PDB entry 5C7O | X-ray diffraction, 1.73 A resolution | chains O and P

# Chain O (and P)
Protein: Glyceraldehyde-3-phosphate dehydrogenase, testis-specific
From: Homo sapiens
Notes: EC 1.2.1.12; chain P of this document is another copy of the same molecule, construct and numbering; everything in this record applies to it too
UniProtKB: O14556 (G3PT_HUMAN); residue numbers follow UniProt; this construct covers 74-407
Chain sequence (335 residues; numbered 74 to 408; the number before each row is that of its first residue):
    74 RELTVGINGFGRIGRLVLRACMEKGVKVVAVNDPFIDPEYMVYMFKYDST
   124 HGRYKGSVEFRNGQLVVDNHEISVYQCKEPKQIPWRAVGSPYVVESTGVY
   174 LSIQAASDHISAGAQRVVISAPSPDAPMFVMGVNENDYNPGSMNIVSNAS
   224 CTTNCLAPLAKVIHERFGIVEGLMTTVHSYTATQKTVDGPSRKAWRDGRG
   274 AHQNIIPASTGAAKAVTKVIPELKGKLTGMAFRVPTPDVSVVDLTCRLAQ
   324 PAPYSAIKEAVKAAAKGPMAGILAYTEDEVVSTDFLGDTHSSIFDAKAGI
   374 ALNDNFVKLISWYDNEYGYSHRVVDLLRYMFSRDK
Modified / non-standard residues: Cys224 (cysteinesulfonic acid; OCS)
Differences from the reference sequence: expression tag (408)
Small-molecule neighbours: NAD (nicotinamide-adenine-dinucleotide): Asn81, Gly82, Phe83, Gly84, Arg85, Ile86, Asn105, Asp106, Pro107, Phe108, Ile109, Cys150, Lys151, Ser169, Thr170, Gly171, Tyr173, Leu174, Ser193, Ala194, Cys224, Thr254, Ala255, Pro263, Asn388, Glu389, Tyr392
UniProt features mapped onto this chain:
  - active site: Cys224 (Nucleophile)
  - binding site (NAD(+)): Arg85, Ile86, Asp106, Lys151, Tyr173, Ser193, Asn388
  - binding site (D-glyceraldehyde 3-phosphate): Ser223 to Thr225, Thr254, Thr283, Gly284, Arg306
  - site: His251 (Activates thiol group during catalysis)
Reported in the primary citation:
  - post-translational modification sites: Cys224
  - binding site for NAD: Lys151, Tyr173, Pro263
  - conformationally variable residues (loop rearrangement): Tyr253 to Gln276
  - catalytic residues: Cys224

# Interface between chain O and chain P
Contacting residue pairs (107; chain O residue first):
  Glu244(O) - Arg320(P)
  Glu244(O) - Leu375(P)
  Glu244(O) - Asn376(P)  hydrogen bond
  Glu244(O) - Phe379(P)
  Gly245(O) - Phe379(P)
  Leu246(O) - Thr318(P)
  Leu246(O) - Phe379(P)  hydrophobic
  Leu246(O) - Val380(P)
  Leu246(O) - Lys381(P)
  Met247(O) - Lys381(P)
  Thr248(O) - Asp316(P)  hydrogen bond
  Thr248(O) - Lys381(P)  hydrogen bond
  Val250(O) - Val250(P)  hydrophobic
  Val250(O) - Ile278(P)
  Trp268(O) - Glu352(P)
  Arg269(O) - Asp351(P)
  Arg269(O) - Glu352(P)  salt bridge
  Arg269(O) - Val353(P)  hydrogen bond (side chain-backbone)
  Arg269(O) - Asp368(P)  salt bridge
  Arg269(O) - Lys370(P)
  Arg269(O) - Ala371(P)
  Arg272(O) - Val354(P)
  Arg272(O) - Thr356(P)
  Arg272(O) - Asp357(P)  salt bridge
  His275(O) - His275(P)
  Gln276(O) - Thr309(P)
  Gln276(O) - Ser355(P)
  Gln276(O) - Thr356(P)
  Asn277(O) - Val354(P)
  Asn277(O) - Ser355(P)  hydrogen bond
  Asn277(O) - Thr356(P)  hydrogen bond
  Ile278(O) - Val250(P)  hydrophobic
  Ile278(O) - Val307(P)  hydrophobic
  Ile278(O) - Thr309(P)
  Ile278(O) - Val312(P)
  Ile278(O) - Val354(P)
  Ile278(O) - Ser355(P)  hydrogen bond (backbone-side chain)
  Ile278(O) - Trp385(P)
  Ile279(O) - Val354(P)  hydrophobic
  Pro280(O) - Val353(P)
  Pro280(O) - Ala371(P)  hydrophobic
  Pro280(O) - Trp385(P)  hydrophobic
  Gly298(O) - Leu375(P)
  Lys299(O) - Leu375(P)
  Leu300(O) - Leu375(P)
  Thr301(O) - Ile373(P)
  Thr301(O) - Leu375(P)
  Gly302(O) - Ile373(P)
  Met303(O) - Ala371(P)
  Met303(O) - Lys381(P)
  Phe305(O) - Val314(P)  hydrophobic
  Phe305(O) - Asp316(P)
  Phe305(O) - Ile383(P)  hydrophobic
  Val307(O) - Ile278(P)  hydrophobic
  Pro308(O) - Pro308(P)
  Pro308(O) - Thr309(P)
  Thr309(O) - Gln276(P)
  Thr309(O) - Ile278(P)
  Thr309(O) - Pro308(P)
  Val312(O) - Ile278(P)
  Val314(O) - Phe305(P)  hydrophobic
  Asp316(O) - Thr248(P)  hydrogen bond
  Asp316(O) - Phe305(P)
  Thr318(O) - Leu246(P)
  Thr318(O) - Thr318(P)
  Thr318(O) - Phe379(P)
  Arg320(O) - Arg320(P)
  Asp351(O) - Arg269(P)
  Glu352(O) - Trp268(P)
  Glu352(O) - Arg269(P)  salt bridge
  Val353(O) - Arg269(P)  hydrogen bond (backbone-side chain)
  Val353(O) - Pro280(P)
  Val354(O) - Arg272(P)
  Val354(O) - Asn277(P)
  Val354(O) - Ile278(P)
  Val354(O) - Ile279(P)  hydrophobic
  Ser355(O) - Asn277(P)  hydrogen bond
  Ser355(O) - Ile278(P)  hydrogen bond (side chain-backbone)
  Thr356(O) - Arg272(P)
  Thr356(O) - Gln276(P)
  Thr356(O) - Asn277(P)  hydrogen bond
  Asp357(O) - Arg272(P)  salt bridge
  Asp368(O) - Arg269(P)  salt bridge
  Lys370(O) - Arg269(P)
  Ala371(O) - Arg269(P)
  Ala371(O) - Met303(P)
  Ile373(O) - Thr301(P)
  Ile373(O) - Gly302(P)
  Leu375(O) - Glu244(P)
  Leu375(O) - Gly298(P)
  Leu375(O) - Lys299(P)
  Leu375(O) - Leu300(P)
  Leu375(O) - Thr301(P)
  Asn376(O) - Glu244(P)  hydrogen bond
  Phe379(O) - Glu244(P)
  Phe379(O) - Gly245(P)
  Phe379(O) - Leu246(P)  hydrophobic
  Phe379(O) - Thr318(P)
  Phe379(O) - Phe379(P)  hydrophobic
  Val380(O) - Leu246(P)
  Lys381(O) - Leu246(P)
  Lys381(O) - Met247(P)
  Lys381(O) - Thr248(P)  hydrogen bond
  Lys381(O) - Met303(P)
  Ile383(O) - Phe305(P)  hydrophobic
  Trp385(O) - Ile278(P)
  Trp385(O) - Pro280(P)  hydrophobic
Interface residues without a listed pair, chain O (49 interface residues in all): Ala374
Interface residues without a listed pair, chain P (49 interface residues in all): Ala374

# In short
The chain O/chain P interface involves 49 residues from each chain; the contacts include 14 hydrogen bonds and
6 salt bridges. Polar pairs include Arg269(O)-Glu352(P), Arg269(O)-Asp368(P) and Arg272(O)-Asp357(P). Bound to
chain O: NAD. The paper reports the catalytic residue Cys224(O); a binding site for NAD at Lys151(O),
Tyr173(O) and Pro263(O).
Chain O and chain P are both Glyceraldehyde-3-phosphate dehydrogenase, testis-specific (Homo sapiens); the
structure, Structure of human testis-specific glyceraldehyde-3-phosphate dehydrogenase holo form with NAD+,
was determined by X-ray diffraction (same publication as 5C7I and 5C7L).
